5A8W - chains A and F of the 6 polymer chains in the assembly; structure by X-ray diffraction, 1.80 A resolution.

# Chain A
Protein: Methyl-coenzyme M II reductase
Source organism: Methanothermobacter wolfeii
Notes: EC 2.8.4.1
Amino-acid sequence (554 residues; each row starts with the number of its first residue):
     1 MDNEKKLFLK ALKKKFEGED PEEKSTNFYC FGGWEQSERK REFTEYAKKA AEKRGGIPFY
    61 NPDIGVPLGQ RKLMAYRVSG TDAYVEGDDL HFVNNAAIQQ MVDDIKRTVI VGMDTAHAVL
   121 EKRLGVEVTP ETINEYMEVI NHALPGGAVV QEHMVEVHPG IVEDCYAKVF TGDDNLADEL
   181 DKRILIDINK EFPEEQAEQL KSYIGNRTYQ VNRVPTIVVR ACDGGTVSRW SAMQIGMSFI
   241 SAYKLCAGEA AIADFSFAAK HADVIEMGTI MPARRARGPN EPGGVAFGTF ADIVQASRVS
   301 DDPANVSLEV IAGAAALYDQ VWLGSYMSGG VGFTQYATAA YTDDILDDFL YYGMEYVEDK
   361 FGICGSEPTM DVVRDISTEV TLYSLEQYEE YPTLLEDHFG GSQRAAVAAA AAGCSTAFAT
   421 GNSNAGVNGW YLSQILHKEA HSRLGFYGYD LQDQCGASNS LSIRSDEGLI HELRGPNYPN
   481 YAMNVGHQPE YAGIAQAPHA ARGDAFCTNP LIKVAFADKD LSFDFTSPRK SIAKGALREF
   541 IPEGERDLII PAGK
Disordered / not traced: 1-4, 553-554
Modified / non-standard residues: H261 (n1-methylated histidine; MHS); R275 (5-methyl-arginine; AGM); Q403 (2-methyl-glutamine; MGN); G448 (thioglycin; GL3); C455 (s-methylcysteine; SMC)
Metal / ion sites: factor 430 Ni: Q151 (together with 1-thioethanesulfonic acid)
Small-molecule neighbours:
  - 1-thioethanesulfonic acid (COM): Y336, F446, Y447, G448
  - factor 430 (F43), molecule 1: G147, A148, V149, V150, Q151, M154, M233, Q234, M237, I240, A247
  - factor 430 (F43), molecule 2: G329, G330, V331, G332, F333, T334, Q335, Y336, F399, G400, G401, Q403, G445, F446
  - Coenzyme B (TP7), molecule 1: R229, K260, H261
  - Coenzyme B (TP7), molecule 2: R274, R275, L323, M327, S328, F333, F446, A482, M483, N484, V485

# Chain F
Protein: Methyl-coenzyme M reductase II
Source organism: Methanothermobacter wolfeii
Notes: EC 2.8.4.1
Amino-acid sequence (265 residues; numbered 1 to 265; the number before each row is that of its first residue):
     1 MSYKAQYTPG ETRIAENRRK HMNPDYELRK LREISDEDLV KVLGHRNPGE SYKSVHPPLD
    61 EMDFEEDIVR DLVEPIQGAK EGVRVRYIQF ADSMYNAPAQ PYDRARTYMW RYRGVDTGTL
   121 SGRQVIEMRE LDLEGVSKEL VETELFDPAT TGIRGATVHG HSLRLDENGL MFDALQRYVF
   181 DEETGHVVYV KEQVGRPLDE PVDMGQPLDE EELRKITTIY RKDNIAMRDD KEAIEVVENI
   241 HTGRTMGGFG MDVFKEDLRK RLGDD
Disordered / not traced: 1, 265
Metal / ion sites: Na+ near D229 (its only coordinating residue here)
Small-molecule neighbours: factor 430 (F43): L120, S121, G122, R123, A156, T157, V158, H159, G160, H161

# Interface between chain A and chain F
Residue-residue contacts (16; chain A residue first):
  L124(A) - R86(F)  hydrogen bond (backbone-side chain)
  V150(A) - T157(F)  hydrogen bond (backbone-side chain)
  E152(A) - H159(F)
  E152(A) - F172(F)
  K244(A) - V194(F)
  K244(A) - R196(F)
  L245(A) - V194(F)
  C246(A) - Y87(F)
  C246(A) - Q89(F)  hydrogen bond
  C246(A) - G155(F)
  A247(A) - R123(F)  hydrogen bond (backbone-side chain)
  A247(A) - G155(F)  hydrogen bond (backbone-backbone)
  A247(A) - A156(F)  hydrophobic
  G248(A) - R123(F)  hydrogen bond (backbone-side chain)
  E249(A) - E127(F)
  A250(A) - E127(F)  hydrogen bond (backbone-side chain)
Other interface residues (no listed pair), chain A (14 interface residues in all): K122, R123, G125, H153
Other interface residues (no listed pair), chain F (14 interface residues in all): V55, A174

# Overview
Chain A and chain F each contribute 14 residues to their interface, with 7 hydrogen bonds. Polar contacts
include L124(A)-R86(F), V150(A)-T157(F) and C246(A)-Q89(F). One factor 430 molecule is bound between chain A
and chain F. Chain A binds 1-thioethanesulfonic acid, Coenzyme B and factor 430.
Here chain A is Methyl-coenzyme M II reductase and chain F is Methyl-coenzyme M reductase II, both from
Methanothermobacter wolfeii. Entry 5A8W (Methyl-coenzyme M reductase II from methanothermobacter wolfeii at 1.
8 A resolution) was determined by X-ray diffraction (same publication as 5A8R, 5A8K and 5A0Y).
